5OWV - chains B and C of the 4 polymer chains in the assembly; structure by X-ray diffraction, 3.72 A resolution.

# Chain B
Protein: GTP-binding protein
Organism: Campylobacter jejuni
Reference sequence: A0A1D9BJX7 (A0A1D9BJX7_CAMJU); numbering as in UniProt (aligned over 1-728)
Sequence (732 residues; numbered 1 to 732; the number before each row is that of its first residue):
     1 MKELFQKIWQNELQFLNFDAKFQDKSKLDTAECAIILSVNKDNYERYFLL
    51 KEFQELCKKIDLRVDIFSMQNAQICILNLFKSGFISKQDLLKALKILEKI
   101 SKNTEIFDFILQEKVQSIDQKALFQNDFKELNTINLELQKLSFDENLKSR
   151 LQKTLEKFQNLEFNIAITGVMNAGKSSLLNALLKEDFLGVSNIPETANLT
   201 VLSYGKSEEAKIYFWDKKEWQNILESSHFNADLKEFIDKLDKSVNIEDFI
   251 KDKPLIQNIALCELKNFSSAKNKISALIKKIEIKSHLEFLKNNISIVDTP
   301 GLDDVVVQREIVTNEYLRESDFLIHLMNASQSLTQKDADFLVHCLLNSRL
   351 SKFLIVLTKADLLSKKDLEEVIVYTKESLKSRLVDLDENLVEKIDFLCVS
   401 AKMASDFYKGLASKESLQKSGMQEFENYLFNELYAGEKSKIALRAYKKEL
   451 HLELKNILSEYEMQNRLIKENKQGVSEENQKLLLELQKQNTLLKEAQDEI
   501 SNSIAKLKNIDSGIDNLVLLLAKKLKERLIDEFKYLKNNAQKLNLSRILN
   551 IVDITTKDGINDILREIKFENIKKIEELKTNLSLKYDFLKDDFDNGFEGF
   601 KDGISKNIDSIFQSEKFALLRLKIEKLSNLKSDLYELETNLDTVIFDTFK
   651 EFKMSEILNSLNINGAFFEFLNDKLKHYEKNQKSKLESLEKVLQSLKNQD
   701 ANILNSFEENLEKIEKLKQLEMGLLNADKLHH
Disordered / not traced: 142-143, 191-194, 248-253, 464-476, 507-520, 538-555, 601-665, 686-704, 729-732
Differences from the reference sequence: expression tag (729-732)
What the authors report for this chain:
  - mutagenesis - K175A: abolished catalytic activity on GTP

# Chain C
Protein: GTP-binding protein
Organism: Campylobacter jejuni
Reference sequence: A0A1D9BKH6 (A0A1D9BKH6_CAMJU); numbering as in UniProt (aligned over 1-609)
Sequence (614 residues; row label = number of the first residue in the row; numbers below 1 keep their minus sign (Gly-2 is residue -2)):
    -2 GSHMQINLLNDFIKAYENTYSVSFDDSFKGRIQELCKELNEPFMHASYAL
    48 ENELKELVFSLDKNVNIAIIGQFSSGKSSLLNLILGRDCLPTGVVPVTFK
    98 PTFLRYAKEYFLRVEFEDGSDIITNIEKLAFYTDQRNEVKQAKSLHIFAP
   148 IPLLEKITLVDTPGLNANENDTLTTLDELKNIHGAIWLSLIDNAGKKSEE
   198 DAIKANLELLGENSICVLNQKDKLSAEELDNVLNYAKSVFLKYFNELIAI
   248 SCKEAKDEQSYEKSNFQSLLDFLTQLDTTVLKEKFVKRKILNLCEILEDE
   298 NQLFVGIFDRLLNQFQSYEKHLLLAYENFLKEIEILNHQILEQLKSISER
   348 ISSEIFASVKEKDAYFYKESKGFLKKDLYTRYDYKAPYISSDDAFLAMFY
   398 NSDVMSKEFKKIKNELYKSFEEIKMKLKDFINILEREILLFKAEFSNIQK
   448 DHIFQSDKNFSELRAFCNASDEYFLKDFKELLFKSILELDLFFEKLNLKA
   498 FTNYENATKLSLAFFSRKINESRVLYELDSSEFVLFYPKKSEIYERVLNE
   548 LNVYEFETLLINKPILTKIAKNFLEQSQNLIQEKNKFLDLKKAELQKRRA
   598 QILNVRESIKEDHH
Disordered / not traced: 88-93, 222-224, 527-533
Differences from the reference sequence: expression tag (-2 to 0, 610-611)
What the authors report for this chain:
  - mutagenesis - K74A: abolished catalytic activity on GTP

# Chain B / chain C interface
Contacting residue pairs (44):
  Asn11(B) with Leu587(C)
  Asp29(B) with Gln2(C)
  Thr30(B) with Gln2(C), hydrogen bond
  Ala31(B) with Gln2(C); Leu6(C), hydrophobic
  Ile35(B) with Leu6(C), hydrophobic; Phe9(C), hydrophobic
  Glu45(B) with His42(C), salt bridge; Lys455(C), salt bridge
  Arg46(B) with Tyr13(C), hydrogen bond; Tyr17(C), hydrogen bond (backbone-side chain); Pro39(C)
  Tyr47(B) with Phe9(C), hydrophobic; Tyr13(C), hydrophobic
  Leu49(B) with Tyr17(C); Pro39(C)
  Leu50(B) with Phe9(C), hydrophobic; Ala12(C); Thr16(C); Tyr17(C), hydrogen bond (backbone-side chain)
  Glu52(B) with Ala12(C)
  Phe53(B) with Phe9(C), hydrophobic
  Ala93(B) with Leu6(C), hydrophobic
  Ile96(B) with Leu6(C), hydrophobic; Ile10(C), hydrophobic
  Lys99(B) with Ile10(C)
  Ile100(B) with Phe9(C), hydrophobic; Ile10(C), hydrophobic; Tyr13(C)
  Leu345(B) with His0(C)
  Asn347(B) with His0(C), hydrogen bond (backbone-side chain)
  Ser348(B) with His0(C)
  Ser351(B) with Ser-1(C)
  Lys352(B) with Ser-1(C)
  Leu386(B) with Asn7(C); Ile10(C), hydrophobic; Lys11(C)
  Asn389(B) with Ile3(C); Asn7(C), hydrogen bond
  Leu390(B) with His0(C)
  Lys393(B) with His0(C), hydrogen bond; Ile3(C)
  Glu437(B) with Gly-2(C), hydrogen bond (side chain-backbone); Ser-1(C), hydrogen bond (side chain-backbone)
Also at the interface, not in a pair above, chain B (29 interface residues in all): Glu32, Leu97, Leu346
Also at the interface, not in a pair above, chain C (22 interface residues in all): Leu5, Glu14, Phe40, Glu591

# Summary
29 residues of chain B face 22 of chain C across their interface, with 9 hydrogen bonds and 2 salt bridges.
Polar pairs include Glu45(B)-His42(C), Glu45(B)-Lys455(C) and Thr30(B)-Gln2(C). The paper reports that K175A
of chain B abolishes catalytic activity on GTP; K74A of chain C abolishes catalytic activity on GTP.
Here chain B is GTP-binding protein and chain C is GTP-binding protein, both from Campylobacter jejuni. Entry
5OWV (An oligomerised bacterial dynamin pair provides a mechanism for the long-range sensing and tethering of
membranes) was determined by X-ray diffraction (same publication as 5OXF).
